PDB entry 8SLT | X-ray diffraction, 1.96 A resolution | chain A

== Chain A ==
Name: Tyrosine-protein phosphatase non-receptor type 5
Source organism: Homo sapiens
Notes: EC 3.1.3.48
UniProtKB: P54829 (PTN5_HUMAN); residues 256-537 here correspond to UniProt positions 280-561 (UniProt number = residue number + 24)
Sequence (282 residues; row label = number of the first residue in the row):
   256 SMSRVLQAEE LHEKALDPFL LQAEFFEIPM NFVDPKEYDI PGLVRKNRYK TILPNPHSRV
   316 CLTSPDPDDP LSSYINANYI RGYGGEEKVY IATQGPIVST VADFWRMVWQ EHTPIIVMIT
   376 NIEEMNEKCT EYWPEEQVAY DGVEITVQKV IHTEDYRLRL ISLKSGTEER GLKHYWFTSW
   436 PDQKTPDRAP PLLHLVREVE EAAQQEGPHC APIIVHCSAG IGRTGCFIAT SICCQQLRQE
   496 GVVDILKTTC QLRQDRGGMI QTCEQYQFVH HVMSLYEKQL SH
Sequence notes: conflict M257 (Ala281 in P54829)
Curated features (UniProtKB/Swiss-Prot):
  - active site: C472 (Phosphocysteine intermediate)
  - binding site (substrate): D437, C472 to R478, Q516
What the authors report for this chain:
  - conformationally variable residues (helix shift, loop rearrangement, side-chain flip): L266 to P284, Y304, S327, G462 to C465, C472, M514 to V524
  - binding site for sulfate ion: K439
  - contacts within the chain: K439-E519
  - catalytic residues: Y304, C472 (citing earlier work)

== Summary ==
Curated annotation (UniProt) lists active-site residue C472 and 9 substrate-binding residues. From the paper:
catalytic residues Y304 and C472; a binding site for sulfate ion at K439.
Chain A is Tyrosine-protein phosphatase non-receptor type 5 (Homo sapiens); the structure, Crystal structure
of human STEP (PTPN5) at physiological temperature (310 K) and ambient pressure (0.1 MPa), was determined by
X-ray diffraction, deposited together with 8SLS and 8SLU.
